PDB entry 6QAK | X-ray diffraction, 2.50 A resolution | chains A and B of the 4 polymer chains in the assembly

[Chain A (and B)]
Protein: 4-trimethylaminobutyraldehyde dehydrogenase
From: Homo sapiens
Notes: EC 1.2.1.47, 1.2.1.3, 1.2.1.19; chain B of this document is another copy of the same molecule, construct and numbering; everything in this record applies to it too
UniProtKB: P49189 (AL9A1_HUMAN); residue numbers follow UniProt; this construct covers 1-494
Chain sequence (508 residues; each row starts with the number of its first residue; numbers below 1 keep their minus sign (Met-13 is residue -13)):
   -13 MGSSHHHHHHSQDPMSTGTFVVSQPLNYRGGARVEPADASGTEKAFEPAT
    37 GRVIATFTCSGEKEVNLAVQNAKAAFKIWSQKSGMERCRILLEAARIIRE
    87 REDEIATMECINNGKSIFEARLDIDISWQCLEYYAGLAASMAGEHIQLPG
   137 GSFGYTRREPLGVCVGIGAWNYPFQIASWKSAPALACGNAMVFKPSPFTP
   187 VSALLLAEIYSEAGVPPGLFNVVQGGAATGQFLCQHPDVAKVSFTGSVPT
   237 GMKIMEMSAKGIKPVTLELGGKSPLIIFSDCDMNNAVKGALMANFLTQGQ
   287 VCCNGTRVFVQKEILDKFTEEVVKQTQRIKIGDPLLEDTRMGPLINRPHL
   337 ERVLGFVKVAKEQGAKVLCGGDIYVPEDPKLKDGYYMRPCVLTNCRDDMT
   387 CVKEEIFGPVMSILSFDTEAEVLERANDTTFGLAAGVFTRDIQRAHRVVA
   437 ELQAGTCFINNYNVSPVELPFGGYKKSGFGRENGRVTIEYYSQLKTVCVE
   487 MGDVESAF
Not modelled in the structure: -13 to -1, 232-255
Construct notes: initiating methionine (-13); expression tag (-12 to 0)
Curated features (UniProtKB/Swiss-Prot):
  - active site: Glu254 (Proton acceptor), Cys288 (Nucleophile)
  - binding site (NAD(+)): Lys180, Gly232 to Thr236, Glu391
  - site: Asn157 (Transition state stabilizer)
  - modified residue: Ser2 (N-acetylserine), Lys30 (N6-acetyllysine), Lys59 (N6-succinyllysine), Lys298 (N6-acetyllysine), Lys303 (N6-acetyllysine), Lys344 (N6-acetyllysine)
  - natural variant: Cys116 (C116S: In allele ALDH9A1*2)
What the authors report for this chain:
  - catalytic residues: Cys288
  - catalytic residues: Glu254 (by similarity / conservation)
  - conformationally variable residues (loop rearrangement, order/disorder transition): Gly232 to Gly256, Asn449 to Gly470

[Chain A / chain B interface]
Contacting residue pairs - 121 pairs, chain A then chain B:
  Phe104(A) with Ala493(B), hydrophobic
  Glu130(A) with Phe457(B); Gly466(B); Arg467(B), hydrogen bond (side chain-backbone); Glu468(B), hydrogen bond (side chain-backbone)
  Ile132(A) with Phe457(B), hydrophobic; Ser463(B)
  Leu134(A) with Tyr460(B), hydrophobic; Ser463(B)
  Pro135(A) with Lys462(B)
  Tyr141(A) with His432(B)
  Thr142(A) with Phe457(B); Glu468(B)
  Arg144(A) with Glu468(B), salt bridge
  Glu145(A) with Phe417(B)
  Asn271(A) with Asp489(B), hydrogen bond; Val490(B), hydrogen bond (side chain-backbone)
  Lys274(A) with Val490(B), hydrogen bond (side chain-backbone); Ser492(B)
  Gly275(A) with Val490(B)
  Leu277(A) with Phe494(B)
  Met278(A) with Glu491(B); Ala493(B), hydrogen bond (side chain-backbone); Phe494(B), hydrophobic
  Phe281(A) with Phe494(B)
  Leu282(A) with Phe494(B), hydrophobic
  Ile315(A) with Phe494(B), hydrophobic
  Arg326(A) with Ala493(B), hydrogen bond (side chain-backbone); Phe494(B)
  Phe417(A) with Glu145(B); Gln479(B); Leu480(B); Lys481(B)
  His432(A) with Tyr141(B), hydrogen bond
  Val435(A) with Lys481(B), hydrogen bond (backbone-side chain); Val483(B), hydrophobic
  Leu438(A) with Lys481(B), hydrogen bond (backbone-side chain)
  Ala440(A) with Lys481(B), hydrogen bond (backbone-side chain)
  Gly441(A) with Leu480(B); Lys481(B); Thr482(B), hydrogen bond (backbone-backbone)
  Thr442(A) with Thr482(B)
  Cys443(A) with Thr482(B), hydrogen bond (backbone-backbone); Val483(B); Cys484(B), hydrogen bond (backbone-backbone)
  Phe444(A) with Cys484(B)
  Ile445(A) with Cys484(B), hydrogen bond (backbone-backbone); Val485(B); Glu486(B), hydrogen bond (backbone-backbone)
  Asn446(A) with Glu486(B); Val490(B)
  Asn447(A) with Glu486(B); Val490(B)
  Phe457(A) with Glu130(B); Ile132(B), hydrophobic; Thr142(B); Thr482(B); Cys484(B), hydrogen bond (backbone-side chain)
  Gly458(A) with Cys484(B)
  Tyr460(A) with Leu134(B), hydrophobic; Cys484(B), hydrophobic; Glu486(B)
  Lys462(A) with Pro135(B)
  Ser463(A) with Ile132(B); Leu134(B)
  Gly466(A) with Glu130(B)
  Arg467(A) with Glu130(B), hydrogen bond (backbone-side chain); Arg467(B)
  Glu468(A) with Glu130(B), hydrogen bond (backbone-side chain); Arg144(B), salt bridge; Leu480(B)
  Arg471(A) with Arg471(B); Glu475(B), salt bridge
  Val472(A) with Glu475(B)
  Glu475(A) with Arg471(B), salt bridge; Val472(B); Glu475(B)
  Gln479(A) with Phe417(B)
  Leu480(A) with Phe417(B); Gly441(B); Glu468(B)
  Lys481(A) with Phe417(B); Val435(B), hydrogen bond (side chain-backbone); Leu438(B), hydrogen bond (side chain-backbone); Ala440(B), hydrogen bond (side chain-backbone); Gly441(B); Cys443(B)
  Thr482(A) with Gly441(B), hydrogen bond (backbone-backbone); Thr442(B); Cys443(B), hydrogen bond (backbone-backbone); Phe457(B)
  Val483(A) with Val435(B), hydrophobic; Cys443(B); Ile445(B), hydrophobic
  Cys484(A) with Cys443(B), hydrogen bond (backbone-backbone); Phe444(B); Ile445(B), hydrogen bond (backbone-backbone); Phe457(B), hydrogen bond (side chain-backbone); Gly458(B); Tyr460(B), hydrophobic
  Val485(A) with Ile445(B)
  Glu486(A) with Ile445(B), hydrogen bond (backbone-backbone); Asn446(B); Asn447(B); Tyr460(B)
  Asp489(A) with Asn271(B), hydrogen bond
  Val490(A) with Asn271(B), hydrogen bond (backbone-side chain); Lys274(B), hydrogen bond (backbone-side chain); Gly275(B); Asn446(B); Asn447(B)
  Glu491(A) with Met278(B)
  Ser492(A) with Lys274(B)
  Ala493(A) with Phe104(B), hydrophobic; Met278(B), hydrogen bond (backbone-side chain); Arg326(B), hydrogen bond (backbone-side chain)
  Phe494(A) with Leu277(B); Met278(B), hydrophobic; Leu282(B), hydrophobic; Ile315(B), hydrophobic; Arg326(B)
Interface residues without a listed pair, chain A (60 interface residues in all): Gln133, Gly140, Asp268, Phe424, Gly488
Interface residues without a listed pair, chain B (61 interface residues in all): Gln133, Gly140, Asp268, Phe281, Phe424, Ala436, Gly488

[In short]
The interface between chain A and chain B involves 60 residues on one side and 61 on the other, with 33
hydrogen bonds and 4 salt bridges. Polar contacts include Arg144(A)-Glu468(B), Arg471(A)-Glu475(B) and
Glu130(A)-Arg467(B). From the paper: catalytic residues Cys288(A) and Glu254(A); conformational variability at
Gly232(A) and Asn449(A).
Both chains are 4-trimethylaminobutyraldehyde dehydrogenase (Homo sapiens). Entry 6QAK (Structure of human
ALDH9 in P21212 space group) was determined by X-ray diffraction (same publication as 6QAO and 6QAP).
